8S7V - chains D and C of the 12 polymer chains in the assembly; structure by electron microscopy, 2.56 A resolution.

Chain D:
Protein: Methyl-coenzyme M reductase subunit beta
Organism: Methanococcus maripaludis
Notes: EC 2.8.4.1
Reference sequence: A0A2L1CBB3 (A0A2L1CBB3_METMI); numbering as in UniProt (aligned over 1-443)
Chain sequence (443 residues; row label = number of the first residue in the row):
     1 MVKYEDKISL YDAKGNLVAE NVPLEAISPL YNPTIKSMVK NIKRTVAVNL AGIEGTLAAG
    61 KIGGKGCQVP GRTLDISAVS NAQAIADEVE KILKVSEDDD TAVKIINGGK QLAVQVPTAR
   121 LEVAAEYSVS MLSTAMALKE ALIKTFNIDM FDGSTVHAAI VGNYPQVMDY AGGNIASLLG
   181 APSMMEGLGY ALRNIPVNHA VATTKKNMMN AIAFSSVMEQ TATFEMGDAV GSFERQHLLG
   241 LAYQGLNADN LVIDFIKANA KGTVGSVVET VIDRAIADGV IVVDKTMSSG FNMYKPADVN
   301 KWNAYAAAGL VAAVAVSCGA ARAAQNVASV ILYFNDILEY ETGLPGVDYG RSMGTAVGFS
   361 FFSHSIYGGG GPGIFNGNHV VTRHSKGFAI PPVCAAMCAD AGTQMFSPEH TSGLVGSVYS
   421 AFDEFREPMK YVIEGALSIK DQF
Unresolved in the structure: 1
Construct notes: conflict Gly173 (Ser in A0A2L1CBB3)
Small-molecule neighbours:
  - 1-thioethanesulfonic acid (COM): Phe361, Ser365, Tyr367
  - factor 430 (F43): Ser365, Ile366, Tyr367
  - Coenzyme B (TP7): Phe361, Phe362, Tyr367, Gly368, Gly369, His379, Val380, Val381
From the paper describing this entry:
  - conformationally variable residues (loop rearrangement): Phe361 to Gly371

Chain C:
Protein: Methyl-coenzyme M reductase subunit alpha
Organism: Methanococcus maripaludis
Notes: EC 2.8.4.1
Reference sequence: A0A2L1CBB0 (A0A2L1CBB0_METMI); numbering as in UniProt (aligned over 1-553)
Chain sequence (553 residues; each row starts with the number of its first residue):
     1 MEAEKRLFLK ALKEKFEEDP KEKYTKFYTF GGWEQSARKR EFVEANEKIV SEKRQGIPLY
    61 NPDIGVPLGQ RKLMPYKLSN TDDYCEGDDL HFLNNAAIQQ LWDDIRRTVI VGMDTAHSVL
   121 EKRLGVEVTP ETINEYMHTI NHSLPGGAVV QEHMVEVHPS LAWDCYARIF TGDDELADEL
   181 DSRFLIDINK LFPEEQAETL KAAIGKKTYQ VSRVPSLVGR VCDGGTISRW SAMQIGMSFI
   241 TAYKLCAGEA ATADFSYASK HADVIQMGNA LPGRRARGPN EPGGIRFGIL SDVVQTTRVS
   301 EDPVEQSLEV VATGAALYDQ IWLGAYMSGG IGFTQYATAS YTDDILDDFS YYALDYVEKK
   361 YGRMGTKATM DVVEDVAGEV TLYALEQYDD YPALLEDHFG GSQRAAVAAA ASGIGVCMAT
   421 GNSNAGVNGW YLSQILHKEY HSRLGFYGYD LQDQCGASNS LAIRNDEAAP LELRGPNYPN
   481 YAMNVGHQGE YAGIAQAAHS ARGDAFALNP LVKVAFADPM LVFDFSKPRK EIARGALREF
   541 EAAGERDVIL PAK
Unresolved in the structure: 1-3
Construct notes: variant Ser51 (Ala in A0A2L1CBB0)
Modified positions: His261 (N1-methylated histidine; MHS); Arg275 (5-methyl-arginine; AGM); Gln403 (2-methyl-glutamine; MGN); Gly448 (thioglycin; GL3); Cys455 (S-methylcysteine; SMC)
Small-molecule neighbours:
  - 1-thioethanesulfonic acid (COM): Tyr336, Phe446, Tyr447
  - factor 430 (F43), molecule 1: Ala148, Val149, Gln151, Met154, Val155, Met233, Met237, Ile240
  - factor 430 (F43), molecule 2: Ser328, Gly329, Gly330, Ile331, Gly332, Phe333, Thr334, Gln335, Tyr336, Phe399, Gly400, Gln403, Phe446
  - FeFe cofactor (S5Q): His142, Ala148, Val149, Val150, Gln151, Glu152
  - Coenzyme B (TP7): Arg274, Leu323, Met327, Ser328, Phe333, Phe446, Ala482, Met483, Asn484, Val485
From the paper describing this entry:
  - conformationally variable residues (loop rearrangement): Lys244 to Glu249

Chain D / chain C interface:
Pairs across the interface - 56 pairs, chain D then chain C:
  Glu186(D) - Arg274(C)  salt bridge
  Glu186(D) - Arg275(C)
  Tyr190(D) - Asp466(C)  hydrogen bond
  Met226(D) - Asn465(C)  hydrogen bond (backbone-side chain)
  Met226(D) - Asp466(C)
  Asp228(D) - Arg464(C)  salt bridge
  Asp228(D) - Asp466(C)
  Phe233(D) - Arg464(C)
  Gln236(D) - Arg464(C)
  His237(D) - Arg464(C)  hydrogen bond
  Asp336(D) - Lys438(C)  salt bridge
  Tyr340(D) - Glu439(C)  hydrogen bond
  Tyr349(D) - Gln454(C)
  Tyr349(D) - Ser458(C)
  Gly350(D) - Gln454(C)
  Gly350(D) - Cys455(C)
  Arg351(D) - Cys455(C)
  Arg351(D) - Ser458(C)  hydrogen bond
  Arg351(D) - Asn459(C)  hydrogen bond
  Arg351(D) - Arg464(C)
  Arg351(D) - Glu467(C)  salt bridge
  Met353(D) - Gln454(C)
  Gly354(D) - Leu451(C)
  Gly354(D) - Gln454(C)
  Gly354(D) - Cys455(C)
  Thr355(D) - Cys455(C)
  Val357(D) - Tyr447(C)
  Val357(D) - Gly448(C)  hydrogen bond (backbone-backbone)
  Val357(D) - Tyr449(C)
  Val357(D) - Asp450(C)
  Val357(D) - Leu451(C)
  Gly358(D) - Gly448(C)
  Gly358(D) - Leu451(C)
  Ser360(D) - Tyr447(C)
  Phe361(D) - Phe446(C)  hydrophobic
  Phe361(D) - Tyr447(C)  hydrophobic
  Phe361(D) - Gly448(C)
  Phe361(D) - Asn484(C)
  Phe362(D) - Met483(C)  hydrophobic
  Tyr367(D) - Phe333(C)
  His379(D) - Arg274(C)  hydrogen bond
  Val380(D) - Arg274(C)
  Val380(D) - Arg275(C)
  Val380(D) - Ala482(C)  hydrophobic
  Val380(D) - Met483(C)
  Val381(D) - Leu451(C)
  Val381(D) - Met483(C)  hydrophobic
  Arg383(D) - Pro479(C)
  His384(D) - Leu451(C)
  His384(D) - Cys455(C)
  His384(D) - Pro479(C)
  His384(D) - Asn480(C)  hydrogen bond
  His384(D) - Met483(C)
  Lys386(D) - Arg464(C)
  Lys386(D) - Asp466(C)  salt bridge
  Lys386(D) - Glu467(C)
Other interface residues (no listed pair), chain D (31 interface residues in all): Met185, Gly227, His364, Asn378
Other interface residues (no listed pair), chain C (28 interface residues in all): Gly273, Ser328, Ile435, Ile463

In short:
31 residues of chain D and 28 residues of chain C are in contact; the contacts include 9 hydrogen bonds and 5
salt bridges. Among the polar pairs are Glu186(D)-Arg274(C), Asp228(D)-Arg464(C) and Asp336(D)-Lys438(C). From
the paper: conformational variability at Phe361(D) and Lys244(C).
Here chain D is Methyl-coenzyme M reductase subunit beta and chain C is Methyl-coenzyme M reductase subunit
alpha, both from Methanococcus maripaludis. Entry 8S7V (Methyl-coenzyme M reductase activation complex binding
to the A2 component) was determined by electron microscopy, deposited together with 8S7X and 9H1L.
